5W5Y - chains A and B of the 20 polymer chains in the assembly; structure by electron microscopy, 3.80 A resolution.

Chain A:
Molecule: DNA-directed RNA polymerase I subunit RPA190
Source organism: Saccharomyces cerevisiae (strain ATCC 204508 / S288c)
Notes: EC 2.7.7.6
Reference sequence: P10964 (RPA1_YEAST); residues 1-1664 here = UniProt positions 1-1664
Sequence (1664 residues; each row starts with the number of its first residue):
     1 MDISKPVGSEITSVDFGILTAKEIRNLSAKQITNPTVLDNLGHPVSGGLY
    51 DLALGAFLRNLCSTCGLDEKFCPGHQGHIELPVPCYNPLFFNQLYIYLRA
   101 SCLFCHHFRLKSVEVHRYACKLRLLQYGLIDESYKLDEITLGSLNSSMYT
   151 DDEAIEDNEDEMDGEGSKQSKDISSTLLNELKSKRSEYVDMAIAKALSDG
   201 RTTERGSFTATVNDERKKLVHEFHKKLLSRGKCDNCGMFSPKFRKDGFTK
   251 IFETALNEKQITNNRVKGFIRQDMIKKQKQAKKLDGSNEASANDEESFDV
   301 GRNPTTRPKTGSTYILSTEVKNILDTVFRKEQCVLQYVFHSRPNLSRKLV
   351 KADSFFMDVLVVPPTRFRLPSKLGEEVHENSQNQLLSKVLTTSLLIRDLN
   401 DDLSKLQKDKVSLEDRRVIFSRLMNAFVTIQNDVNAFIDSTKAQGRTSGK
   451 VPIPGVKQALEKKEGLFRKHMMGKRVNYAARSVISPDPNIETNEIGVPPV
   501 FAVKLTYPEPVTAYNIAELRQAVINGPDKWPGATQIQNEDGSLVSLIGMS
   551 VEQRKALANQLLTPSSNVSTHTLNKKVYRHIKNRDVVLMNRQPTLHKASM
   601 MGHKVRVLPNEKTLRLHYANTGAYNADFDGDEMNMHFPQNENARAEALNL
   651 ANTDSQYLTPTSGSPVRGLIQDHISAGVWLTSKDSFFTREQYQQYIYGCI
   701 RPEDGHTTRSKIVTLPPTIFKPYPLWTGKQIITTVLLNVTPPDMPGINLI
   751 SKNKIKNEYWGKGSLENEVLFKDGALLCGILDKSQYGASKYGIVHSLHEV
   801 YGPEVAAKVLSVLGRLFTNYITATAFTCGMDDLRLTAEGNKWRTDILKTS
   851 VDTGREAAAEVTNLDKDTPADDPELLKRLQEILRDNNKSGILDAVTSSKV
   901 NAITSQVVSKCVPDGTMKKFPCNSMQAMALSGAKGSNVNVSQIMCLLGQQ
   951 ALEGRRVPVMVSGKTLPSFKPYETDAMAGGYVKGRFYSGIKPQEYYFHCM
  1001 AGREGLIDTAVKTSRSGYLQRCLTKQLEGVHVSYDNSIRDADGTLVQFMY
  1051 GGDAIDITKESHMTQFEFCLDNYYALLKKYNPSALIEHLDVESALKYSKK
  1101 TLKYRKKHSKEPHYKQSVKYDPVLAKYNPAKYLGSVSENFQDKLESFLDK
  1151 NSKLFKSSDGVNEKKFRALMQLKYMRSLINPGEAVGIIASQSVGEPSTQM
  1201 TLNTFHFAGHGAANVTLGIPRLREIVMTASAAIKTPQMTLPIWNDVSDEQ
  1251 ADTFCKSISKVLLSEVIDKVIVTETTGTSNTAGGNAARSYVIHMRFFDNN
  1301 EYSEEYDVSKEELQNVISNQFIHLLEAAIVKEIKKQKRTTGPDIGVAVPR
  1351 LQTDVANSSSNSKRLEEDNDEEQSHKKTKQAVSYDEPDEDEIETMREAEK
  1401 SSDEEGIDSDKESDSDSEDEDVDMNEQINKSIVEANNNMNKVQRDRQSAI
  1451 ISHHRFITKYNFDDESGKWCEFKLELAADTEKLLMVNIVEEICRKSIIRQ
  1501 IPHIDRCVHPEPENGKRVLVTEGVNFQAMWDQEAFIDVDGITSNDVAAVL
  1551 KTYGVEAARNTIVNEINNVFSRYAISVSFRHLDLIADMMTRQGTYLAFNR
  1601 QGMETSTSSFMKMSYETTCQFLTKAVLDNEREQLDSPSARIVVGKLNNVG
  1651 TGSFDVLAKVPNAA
Not modelled in the structure: 142-171, 269-311, 445-449, 1110-1111, 1201-1213, 1277-1285, 1338-1437, 1664
Curated features (UniProtKB/Swiss-Prot):
  - region: P992 to E1004 (Bridging helix)
  - binding site (Zn(2+)): C62, C65, C72, H75, C102, C105, C233, C236
  - binding site (Mg(2+)): D627, D629, D631
  - modified residue (Phosphoserine): S889, S1636
Covalent attachments: covalent link C85-Q431; covalent link K410-L413, P593-L595; covalent link G465-F467; covalent link H1108-S1117
Bound ions: Zn2+ site 1: C62, C65, C72, H75; Zn2+ site 2: C102, C233, C236

Chain B:
Molecule: DNA-directed RNA polymerase I subunit RPA135
Source organism: Saccharomyces cerevisiae (strain ATCC 204508 / S288c)
Notes: EC 2.7.7.6
Reference sequence: P22138 (RPA2_YEAST); numbering as in UniProt (aligned over 1-1203)
Sequence (1203 residues; row label = number of the first residue in the row):
     1 MSKVIKPPGQARTADFRTLERESRFINPPKDKSAFPLLQEAVQPHIGSFN
    51 ALTEGPDGGLLNLGVKDIGEKVIFDGKPLNSEDEISNSGYLGNKLSVSVE
   101 QVSIAKPMSNDGVSSAVERKVYPSESRQRLTSYRGKLLLKLKWSVNNGEE
   151 NLFEVRDCGGLPVMLQSNRCHLNKMSPYELVQHKEESDEIGGYFIVNGIE
   201 KLIRMLIVQRRNHPMAIIRPSFANRGASYSHYGIQIRSVRPDQTSQTNVL
   251 HYLNDGQVTFRFSWRKNEYLVPVVMILKALCHTSDREIFDGIIGNDVKDS
   301 FLTDRLELLLRGFKKRYPHLQNRTQVLQYLGDKFRVVFQASPDQSDLEVG
   351 QEVLDRIVLVHLGKDGSQDKFRMLLFMIRKLYSLVAGECSPDNPDATQHQ
   401 EVLLGGFLYGMILKEKIDEYLQNIIAQVRMDINRGMAINFKDKRYMSRVL
   451 MRVNENIGSKMQYFLSTGNLVSQSGLDLQQVSGYTVVAEKINFYRFISHF
   501 RMVHRGSFFAQLKTTTVRKLLPESWGFLCPVHTPDGSPCGLLNHFAHKCR
   551 ISTQQSDVSRIPSILYSLGVAPASHTFAAGPSLCCVQIDGKIIGWVSHEQ
   601 GKIIADTLRYWKVEGKTPGLPIDLEIGYVPPSTRGQYPGLYLFGGHSRML
   651 RPVRYLPLDKEDIVGPFEQVYMNIAVTPQEIQNNVHTHVEFTPTNILSIL
   701 ANLTPFSDFNQSPRNMYQCQMGKQTMGTPGVALCHRSDNKLYRLQTGQTP
   751 IVKANLYDDYGMDNFPNGFNAVVAVISYTGYDMDDAMIINKSADERGFGY
   801 GTMYKTEKVDLALNRNRGDPITQHFGFGNDEWPKEWLEKLDEDGLPYIGT
   851 YVEEGDPICAYFDDTLNKTKIKTYHSSEPAYIEEVNLIGDESNKFQELQT
   901 VSIKYRIRRTPQIGDKFSSRHGQKGVCSRKWPTIDMPFSETGIQPDIIIN
   951 PHAFPSRMTIGMFVESLAGKAGALHGIAQDSTPWIFNEDDTPADYFGEQL
  1001 AKAGYNYHGNEPMYSGATGEELRADIYVGVVYYQRLRHMVNDKFQVRSTG
  1051 PVNSLTMQPVKGRKRHGGIRVGEMERDALIGHGTSFLLQDRLLNSSDYTQ
  1101 ASVCRECGSILTTQQSVPRIGSISTVCCRRCSMRFEDAKKLLTKSEDGEK
  1151 IFIDDSQIWEDGQGNKFVGGNETTTVAIPFVLKYLDSELSAMGIRLRYNV
  1201 EPK
Not modelled in the structure: 1-11, 81-85, 1144-1145, 1197-1203
Curated features (UniProtKB/Swiss-Prot):
  - zinc finger: C1104 to C1131 (C4-type)
  - modified residue: S2 (N-acetylserine), S81 (Phosphoserine), S1156 (Phosphoserine)
  - mutagenesis: C1104 (C1104A: No effect; when associated with A-1107; A-1128 and A-1131), C1107 (C1107A: Lethal. Abolishes recruitment of RPA1 to Pol I. No effect; when associated with A-1104; A-1128 and A-1131), C1127 (C1127R: Responsible of suppression of RPA190-5 and RPA190-1 mutations), C1128 (C1128A: No effect; when associated with A-1104; A-1107 and A-1131), C1131 (C1131A: No effect; when associated with A-1104; A-1107 and A-1128)
Bound ions: Zn2+: C1104, C1107, C1128, C1131

How chain A and chain B interact:
Pairs across the interface (358; chain A residue first):
  M1(A) - N1094(B)  hydrogen bond
  M1(A) - Y1098(B)  hydrophobic
  K5(A) - Q1100(B)  hydrogen bond (backbone-side chain)
  V7(A) - Q1100(B)
  V7(A) - G1170(B)
  G8(A) - I1194(B)
  S9(A) - F1167(B)
  S9(A) - I1194(B)
  E10(A) - M1192(B)
  E10(A) - G1193(B)
  I11(A) - A1191(B)  hydrophobic
  I11(A) - M1192(B)
  T12(A) - M1192(B)  hydrogen bond (backbone-backbone)
  T12(A) - G1193(B)
  S13(A) - S1190(B)
  S13(A) - A1191(B)
  S13(A) - M1192(B)  hydrogen bond (backbone-backbone)
  V14(A) - L1189(B)  hydrophobic
  V14(A) - S1190(B)
  D15(A) - E1188(B)
  D15(A) - L1189(B)
  D15(A) - S1190(B)  hydrogen bond (backbone-backbone)
  D15(A) - M1192(B)
  F16(A) - E1188(B)
  G17(A) - S1187(B)
  G17(A) - E1188(B)  hydrogen bond (backbone-backbone)
  I18(A) - D1186(B)
  I18(A) - S1187(B)
  L19(A) - K1183(B)
  L19(A) - D1186(B)  hydrogen bond (backbone-backbone)
  L19(A) - S1187(B)
  L19(A) - E1188(B)
  E23(A) - R1130(B)  salt bridge
  E23(A) - E1188(B)
  R25(A) - R1134(B)  hydrogen bond (backbone-side chain)
  N26(A) - R1130(B)
  N26(A) - S1132(B)
  N26(A) - R1134(B)  hydrogen bond (backbone-side chain)
  L27(A) - R1129(B)  hydrogen bond (backbone-side chain)
  L27(A) - K1183(B)
  S28(A) - R1129(B)  hydrogen bond (backbone-side chain)
  A29(A) - R1129(B)
  C62(A) - D1155(B)
  S63(A) - D1154(B)
  S63(A) - D1155(B)
  S63(A) - S1156(B)
  T64(A) - Q1114(B)
  T64(A) - R1129(B)
  T64(A) - D1154(B)
  T64(A) - D1155(B)  hydrogen bond (backbone-backbone)
  C65(A) - Q1115(B)
  C65(A) - D1155(B)
  G66(A) - D1155(B)  hydrogen bond (backbone-side chain)
  H75(A) - Q1114(B)
  Q76(A) - L1111(B)
  Q76(A) - K1183(B)
  N87(A) - L1185(B)
  N87(A) - D1186(B)
  S354(A) - D1186(B)
  M357(A) - Y1184(B)
  L360(A) - Y1184(B)
  V361(A) - Y1184(B)  hydrophobic
  P363(A) - F1180(B)  hydrophobic
  R366(A) - M1057(B)
  F367(A) - L1055(B)
  F367(A) - A1177(B)  hydrophobic
  F367(A) - F1180(B)  hydrophobic
  Q382(A) - F1180(B)
  F437(A) - Y1184(B)
  I438(A) - Y1184(B)  hydrophobic
  V456(A) - V1181(B)  hydrophobic
  V456(A) - L1185(B)  hydrophobic
  F467(A) - I1178(B)  hydrophobic
  R468(A) - R1070(B)  hydrogen bond (backbone-side chain)
  R468(A) - E1073(B)  salt bridge
  K469(A) - R1070(B)  hydrogen bond (backbone-side chain)
  H470(A) - Q1058(B)  hydrogen bond (backbone-side chain)
  M472(A) - E1073(B)
  M472(A) - R1076(B)  hydrogen bond (backbone-side chain)
  G473(A) - R1070(B)  hydrogen bond (backbone-side chain)
  G473(A) - V1071(B)
  K474(A) - Q1058(B)
  K474(A) - R1070(B)
  K474(A) - V1071(B)  hydrogen bond (backbone-backbone)
  K474(A) - L1092(B)  hydrogen bond (side chain-backbone)
  K474(A) - S1096(B)
  K474(A) - D1097(B)  salt bridge
  K474(A) - E1172(B)  salt bridge
  R475(A) - P1059(B)
  R475(A) - V1060(B)
  R475(A) - K1061(B)
  R475(A) - G1068(B)  hydrogen bond (side chain-backbone)
  R475(A) - I1069(B)
  R475(A) - R1070(B)
  R475(A) - S1096(B)  hydrogen bond (backbone-side chain)
  V476(A) - P1059(B)
  V476(A) - G1068(B)
  V476(A) - I1069(B)  hydrogen bond (backbone-backbone)
  V476(A) - V1071(B)  hydrophobic
  V476(A) - R1091(B)
  V476(A) - S1095(B)
  N477(A) - R1047(B)  hydrogen bond
  N477(A) - S1048(B)  hydrogen bond (side chain-backbone)
  N477(A) - T1049(B)  hydrogen bond (side chain-backbone)
  N477(A) - R1091(B)  hydrogen bond (backbone-side chain)
  N477(A) - S1095(B)  hydrogen bond (backbone-backbone)
  Y478(A) - R1047(B)  hydrogen bond (backbone-backbone)
  Y478(A) - S1048(B)
  Y478(A) - R1091(B)
  A479(A) - V1046(B)
  A479(A) - R1047(B)  hydrogen bond (backbone-backbone)
  A479(A) - I1069(B)  hydrophobic
  A480(A) - Q1045(B)
  A480(A) - V1046(B)  hydrophobic
  R481(A) - F1044(B)
  R481(A) - Q1045(B)  hydrogen bond (backbone-backbone)
  R481(A) - I1069(B)
  S482(A) - F1044(B)
  V483(A) - V1040(B)
  V483(A) - N1041(B)
  P486(A) - Y781(B)
  P486(A) - A786(B)  hydrophobic
  P486(A) - S928(B)
  D487(A) - Y781(B)  hydrogen bond
  P488(A) - G780(B)
  P488(A) - Y781(B)
  N489(A) - Y781(B)  hydrogen bond
  F501(A) - F1044(B)  hydrophobic
  F501(A) - V1046(B)  hydrophobic
  K504(A) - V1046(B)
  K504(A) - S1048(B)  hydrogen bond (backbone-side chain)
  L505(A) - S1048(B)
  L588(A) - L1079(B)  hydrophobic
  L588(A) - L1087(B)  hydrophobic
  N590(A) - E1075(B)  hydrogen bond
  T594(A) - M1074(B)
  T594(A) - E1075(B)
  T594(A) - A1078(B)
  K597(A) - A1078(B)
  K597(A) - G1081(B)
  K597(A) - H1082(B)  hydrogen bond (backbone-side chain)
  M600(A) - L1079(B)  hydrophobic
  M600(A) - H1082(B)  hydrogen bond (backbone-side chain)
  E611(A) - I913(B)
  K612(A) - Q912(B)
  K612(A) - I913(B)
  K612(A) - N1041(B)
  K612(A) - D1042(B)  salt bridge
  K612(A) - F1044(B)
  T613(A) - I913(B)
  T613(A) - G914(B)
  T613(A) - N1041(B)
  R615(A) - S928(B)  hydrogen bond (side chain-backbone)
  Y618(A) - G780(B)  hydrogen bond (side chain-backbone)
  Y618(A) - Y781(B)  hydrogen bond (side chain-backbone)
  Y618(A) - D782(B)
  Y618(A) - M783(B)  hydrophobic
  D627(A) - D784(B)
  D627(A) - D785(B)
  F628(A) - M783(B)
  F628(A) - D785(B)
  F628(A) - A786(B)  hydrophobic
  F628(A) - V926(B)
  D629(A) - D785(B)
  D629(A) - K916(B)
  D629(A) - V926(B)
  E632(A) - V1040(B)
  N634(A) - I1069(B)
  N634(A) - E1075(B)
  H636(A) - I1069(B)
  H636(A) - V1071(B)
  H636(A) - R1091(B)
  F637(A) - R1091(B)  hydrogen bond (backbone-side chain)
  P638(A) - D1090(B)
  P638(A) - R1091(B)
  Q639(A) - D1090(B)
  N640(A) - D1090(B)
  N642(A) - F1086(B)
  A643(A) - L1087(B)
  A643(A) - D1090(B)
  E646(A) - T1084(B)  hydrogen bond
  E646(A) - F1086(B)  hydrogen bond (side chain-backbone)
  E646(A) - L1087(B)  hydrogen bond (side chain-backbone)
  A647(A) - L1087(B)  hydrophobic
  A651(A) - H1082(B)
  Q656(A) - H1082(B)  hydrogen bond
  I670(A) - M783(B)  hydrophobic
  Q671(A) - D784(B)
  Q671(A) - H952(B)
  D672(A) - S777(B)  hydrogen bond
  D672(A) - H952(B)
  H673(A) - M783(B)
  S675(A) - H952(B)  hydrogen bond
  W679(A) - R1023(B)
  T818(A) - T779(B)
  T818(A) - G780(B)
  I821(A) - S777(B)
  I821(A) - Y778(B)
  T822(A) - Y778(B)  hydrogen bond (side chain-backbone)
  T822(A) - S1015(B)  hydrogen bond (backbone-side chain)
  T822(A) - A1017(B)
  A823(A) - L1022(B)
  T824(A) - L1022(B)
  T824(A) - R1023(B)
  A825(A) - I776(B)  hydrophobic
  A825(A) - S777(B)
  A825(A) - Y778(B)  hydrophobic
  A825(A) - L1022(B)  hydrophobic
  A825(A) - R1023(B)
  F826(A) - I776(B)
  F826(A) - S777(B)  hydrogen bond (backbone-backbone)
  F826(A) - P951(B)  hydrophobic
  T827(A) - V775(B)  hydrogen bond (side chain-backbone)
  T827(A) - D1025(B)
  T827(A) - I1026(B)
  T827(A) - Y1027(B)  hydrogen bond (side chain-backbone)
  C828(A) - V775(B)
  C828(A) - P951(B)  hydrophobic
  C828(A) - F963(B)
  C828(A) - Y1027(B)
  G829(A) - Y1027(B)
  M830(A) - F963(B)  hydrophobic
  M830(A) - V964(B)
  M830(A) - A993(B)  hydrophobic
  M830(A) - Y1027(B)
  D831(A) - H1008(B)
  D831(A) - N1010(B)
  L833(A) - I960(B)  hydrophobic
  R834(A) - A993(B)  hydrogen bond (side chain-backbone)
  R834(A) - D994(B)  salt bridge
  R834(A) - Y1007(B)  hydrogen bond
  R834(A) - H1008(B)  hydrogen bond
  Q880(A) - S632(B)
  Q880(A) - T633(B)  hydrogen bond (side chain-backbone)
  R884(A) - T633(B)  hydrogen bond (side chain-backbone)
  R884(A) - R634(B)
  M917(A) - H1008(B)
  M928(A) - H952(B)
  M928(A) - P955(B)  hydrophobic
  A933(A) - H952(B)
  K934(A) - H952(B)
  K934(A) - P955(B)
  K934(A) - S956(B)
  G935(A) - P955(B)
  N939(A) - P955(B)  hydrogen bond (side chain-backbone)
  N939(A) - S956(B)
  N939(A) - M958(B)
  Q942(A) - M958(B)
  I943(A) - I960(B)  hydrophobic
  E953(A) - K519(B)  salt bridge
  M960(A) - P522(B)  hydrophobic
  M960(A) - E523(B)
  M960(A) - V670(B)  hydrophobic
  V961(A) - Q398(B)
  V961(A) - Q636(B)
  V961(A) - Y671(B)
  S962(A) - V670(B)  hydrogen bond (side chain-backbone)
  S962(A) - Y671(B)
  K964(A) - V670(B)
  K964(A) - M672(B)
  K964(A) - N673(B)  hydrogen bond
  T965(A) - P522(B)
  L966(A) - W525(B)  hydrophobic
  P967(A) - W525(B)
  P967(A) - Q669(B)
  P967(A) - M672(B)
  P967(A) - N673(B)
  P967(A) - I674(B)  hydrogen bond (backbone-backbone)
  S968(A) - I674(B)  hydrogen bond (backbone-backbone)
  S968(A) - V676(B)
  S968(A) - H686(B)  hydrogen bond (backbone-side chain)
  F969(A) - N673(B)
  K970(A) - N673(B)
  P971(A) - N673(B)
  G984(A) - E988(B)
  F986(A) - F709(B)
  F986(A) - N710(B)
  F986(A) - M958(B)  hydrophobic
  Y987(A) - A993(B)
  S988(A) - F709(B)
  S988(A) - E988(B)
  G989(A) - D708(B)
  G989(A) - F709(B)
  I990(A) - D708(B)
  I990(A) - W984(B)  hydrogen bond (backbone-side chain)
  K991(A) - W984(B)
  P992(A) - W525(B)
  P992(A) - P693(B)  hydrophobic
  P992(A) - W984(B)
  Q993(A) - V676(B)
  Q993(A) - E680(B)  hydrogen bond
  Y995(A) - V531(B)
  Y995(A) - L697(B)  hydrophobic
  Y995(A) - S707(B)
  Y995(A) - D708(B)
  Y995(A) - N715(B)  hydrogen bond
  Y995(A) - W984(B)  hydrophobic
  Y996(A) - L520(B)
  Y996(A) - L521(B)  hydrogen bond (side chain-backbone)
  Y996(A) - P522(B)
  Y996(A) - S524(B)
  Y996(A) - W525(B)  hydrophobic
  Y996(A) - P530(B)  hydrophobic
  H998(A) - N710(B)
  H998(A) - Q711(B)
  H998(A) - S712(B)  hydrogen bond (backbone-side chain)
  C999(A) - P530(B)
  C999(A) - V531(B)  hydrophobic
  C999(A) - S712(B)
  M1000(A) - L520(B)  hydrophobic
  G1002(A) - S712(B)
  G1002(A) - M716(B)
  R1003(A) - L520(B)
  R1003(A) - C529(B)
  R1003(A) - P530(B)  hydrogen bond (side chain-backbone)
  R1003(A) - T533(B)  hydrogen bond
  R1003(A) - N543(B)
  R1003(A) - M716(B)
  L1006(A) - P713(B)  hydrophobic
  L1006(A) - M716(B)  hydrophobic
  L1006(A) - Y717(B)
  I1007(A) - T515(B)
  I1007(A) - R518(B)
  R1021(A) - E1073(B)
  T1024(A) - D1077(B)
  E1028(A) - R1076(B)  salt bridge
  A1184(A) - I1080(B)
  A1184(A) - G1081(B)
  I1187(A) - D1077(B)
  I1187(A) - I1080(B)  hydrophobic
  I1187(A) - G1081(B)
  Q1191(A) - A1078(B)
  E1481(A) - K315(B)  salt bridge
  K1482(A) - D304(B)  salt bridge
  K1482(A) - E307(B)  salt bridge
  K1482(A) - L308(B)
  L1484(A) - Y252(B)
  L1484(A) - L308(B)  hydrophobic
  L1622(A) - L1182(B)  hydrophobic
  L1622(A) - L1185(B)  hydrophobic
  V1626(A) - S1187(B)
  S1638(A) - R1076(B)  hydrogen bond
  I1641(A) - R1076(B)
  I1641(A) - E1172(B)
  V1642(A) - E1172(B)
  V1642(A) - T1175(B)  hydrogen bond (backbone-side chain)
  V1643(A) - E1172(B)
  G1644(A) - L1093(B)
  G1644(A) - G1170(B)
  L1646(A) - S1085(B)
  L1646(A) - F1086(B)  hydrophobic
  L1646(A) - Q1089(B)
  N1647(A) - S1085(B)  hydrogen bond
  V1649(A) - S1085(B)  hydrogen bond (backbone-side chain)
  G1650(A) - G1083(B)
  T1651(A) - G1083(B)  hydrogen bond (backbone-backbone)
  T1651(A) - S1085(B)
  T1651(A) - F1086(B)
Other interface residues (no listed pair), chain A (204 interface residues in all): D2, P6, L67, F90, P364, L369, E375, L466, M471, I484, S485, V500, T506, Q592, H596, A598, N610, A626, G630, L650, R843, M925, L952, P958, K983, R985, A1010, G1017, E1183, I1188, N1487, P1637, K1645, G1652
Other interface residues (no listed pair), chain B (190 interface residues in all): N254, R305, S390, G536, C539, G540, G635, A675, Q682, V685, I696, L813, K924, N950, N987, T991, P992, K1043, S1054, T1056, G1072, L1088, T1112, T1113, V1117, V1168, N1171, T1174, V1176

In short:
The interface between chain A and chain B involves 204 residues on one side and 190 on the other; the contacts
include 75 hydrogen bonds and 11 salt bridges. Among the polar pairs are E23(A)-R1130(B), R468(A)-E1073(B) and
K474(A)-D1097(B).
Here chain A is DNA-directed RNA polymerase I subunit RPA190 and chain B is DNA-directed RNA polymerase I
subunit RPA135, both from Saccharomyces cerevisiae (strain ATCC 204508 / S288c). Entry 5W5Y (RNA polymerase I
Initial Transcribing Complex) was determined by electron microscopy, deposited together with 5W65, 5W64 and
5W66.
